Entry 4PPA (X-ray diffraction, 2.67 A resolution); this record covers chain A.

[Chain A]
Molecule: Tyrosine-protein kinase ITK/TSK
Source organism: Homo sapiens
Notes: EC 2.7.10.2; fragment: kinase domain
UniProt: Q08881 (ITK_HUMAN); residue numbers follow UniProt; this construct covers 357-620
Chain sequence (266 residues; numbered 355 to 620; the number before each row is that of its first residue):
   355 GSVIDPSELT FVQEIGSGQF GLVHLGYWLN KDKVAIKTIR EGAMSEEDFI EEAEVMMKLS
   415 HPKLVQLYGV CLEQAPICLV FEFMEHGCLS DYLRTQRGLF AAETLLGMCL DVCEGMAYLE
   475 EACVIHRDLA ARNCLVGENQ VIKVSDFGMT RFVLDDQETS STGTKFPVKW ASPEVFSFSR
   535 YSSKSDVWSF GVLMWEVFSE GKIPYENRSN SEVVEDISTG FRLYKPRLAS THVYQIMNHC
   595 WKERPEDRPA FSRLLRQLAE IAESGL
Disordered / not traced: 355, 394-400, 503-520, 620
Differences from the reference sequence: expression tag (355-356); engineered mutation Glu512 (Tyr in Q08881)
Ligand contacts: 2VU (N-[1-(3-cyanobenzyl)-1H-pyrazol-4-yl]-6-(1H-pyrazol-4-yl)-1H-indazole-3-carboxamide): Lys387, Ala389, Lys391, Val419, Phe435, Glu436, Phe437, Met438, Glu439, His440, Gly441, Leu489, Ser499, Asp500
Curated features (UniProtKB/Swiss-Prot):
  - active site: Asp482 (Proton acceptor)
  - binding site (ATP): Ile369 to Val377, Lys391
  - modified residue: Ser565 (Phosphoserine)
  - natural variant: Arg451 (R451Q: In a gastric adenocarcinoma sample)

[Summary]
Chain A binds compound 2VU. Curated annotation (UniProt) lists active-site residue Asp482 and 10 ATP-binding
residues.
Chain A is Tyrosine-protein kinase ITK/TSK (Homo sapiens); the structure, ITK kinase domain with compound 11
(N-[1-(3-CYANOBENZYL)-1H-PYRAZOL-4-YL]-6-(1H-PYRAZOL-4-YL)-1H-INDAZOLE-3-CARBOXAMIDE), was determined by X-ray
diffraction together with 4PP9, 4PPB and 4PPC from the same study.
